7LMN - chains A and B; structure by X-ray diffraction, 2.01 A resolution.

# Chain A (and B)
Name: JTO light chain
Organism: Homo sapiens
Notes: chain B of this document is another copy of the same molecule, construct and numbering; everything in this record applies to it too
Amino-acid sequence (215 residues; each row starts with the number of its first residue; note: 4 numbers in that range are skipped by the numbering (no residue carries them; nothing is unmodelled there); a row labelled like 27A-27B holds insertion residues (27A, then the next letters in order)):
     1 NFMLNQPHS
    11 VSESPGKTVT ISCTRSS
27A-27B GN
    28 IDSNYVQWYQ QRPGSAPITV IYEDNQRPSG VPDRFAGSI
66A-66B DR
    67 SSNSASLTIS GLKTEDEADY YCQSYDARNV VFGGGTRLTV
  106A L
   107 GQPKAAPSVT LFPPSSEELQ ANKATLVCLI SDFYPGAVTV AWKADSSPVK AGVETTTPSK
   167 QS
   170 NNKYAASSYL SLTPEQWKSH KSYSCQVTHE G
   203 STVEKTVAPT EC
Disulfide bonds: Cys23-Cys88, Cys134-Cys194
Ligand contacts: NY3 (2-[7-(diethylamino)-4-methyl-2-oxidanylidene-chromen-3-yl]ethyl N-[[3-(1H-imidazol-5-yl)phenyl]methyl]carbamate): Tyr36, Gln38, Pro44, Tyr87, Val96, Val97, Phe98, Gly99
Reported in the primary citation:
  - binding site for NY3: Tyr49, Val96, Phe98

# Interface between chain A and chain B
Inter-chain disulfides: Cys214(A)-Cys214(B)
Pairs across the interface (62; chain A residue first):
  Tyr36(A) - Val96(B)  hydrophobic
  Tyr36(A) - Phe98(B)  hydrophobic
  Gln38(A) - Gln38(B)  hydrogen bond
  Gln38(A) - Tyr87(B)  hydrogen bond
  Ser42(A) - Tyr87(B)  hydrogen bond (backbone-side chain)
  Ala43(A) - Tyr87(B)  hydrophobic
  Ala43(A) - Gly99(B)
  Ala43(A) - Gly100(B)
  Pro44(A) - Tyr87(B)
  Pro44(A) - Phe98(B)
  Thr46(A) - Asn95(B)
  Thr46(A) - Val96(B)  hydrogen bond (side chain-backbone)
  Thr46(A) - Phe98(B)
  Tyr49(A) - Arg94(B)  hydrogen bond (side chain-backbone)
  Pro55(A) - Asn95(B)
  Tyr87(A) - Ala43(B)
  Tyr87(A) - Pro44(B)
  Phe98(A) - Tyr36(B)
  Thr116(A) - Glu124(B)
  Leu117(A) - Ser121(B)
  Phe118(A) - Phe118(B)  hydrophobic
  Phe118(A) - Pro119(B)
  Phe118(A) - Glu124(B)
  Phe118(A) - Thr131(B)
  Phe118(A) - Val133(B)  hydrophobic
  Pro119(A) - Phe118(B)
  Ser121(A) - Thr116(B)
  Ser121(A) - Leu117(B)
  Glu123(A) - Lys207(B)  salt bridge
  Glu124(A) - Thr116(B)
  Glu124(A) - Phe118(B)
  Lys129(A) - Ser114(B)
  Thr131(A) - Phe118(B)
  Thr131(A) - Leu135(B)
  Val133(A) - Phe118(B)  hydrophobic
  Val133(A) - Leu135(B)  hydrophobic
  Leu135(A) - Thr131(B)
  Leu135(A) - Val133(B)  hydrophobic
  Leu135(A) - Tyr178(B)  hydrophobic
  Ser137(A) - Tyr178(B)
  Glu160(A) - Gln167(B)  hydrogen bond
  Glu160(A) - Ser168(B)  hydrogen bond
  Thr161(A) - Gln167(B)  hydrogen bond (backbone-side chain)
  Thr162(A) - Ser165(B)
  Thr162(A) - Gln167(B)
  Thr162(A) - Ala174(B)
  Thr163(A) - Ser165(B)  hydrogen bond (backbone-side chain)
  Ser165(A) - Thr162(B)
  Ser165(A) - Thr163(B)  hydrogen bond (side chain-backbone)
  Gln167(A) - Glu160(B)  hydrogen bond
  Gln167(A) - Thr161(B)  hydrogen bond (side chain-backbone)
  Gln167(A) - Thr162(B)
  Gln167(A) - Tyr178(B)
  Ser168(A) - Glu160(B)  hydrogen bond
  Ala174(A) - Tyr178(B)
  Ser176(A) - Ser176(B)  hydrogen bond
  Tyr178(A) - Leu135(B)  hydrophobic
  Tyr178(A) - Ser137(B)
  Tyr178(A) - Gln167(B)
  Tyr178(A) - Ala174(B)
  Lys207(A) - Glu123(B)
  Cys214(A) - Cys214(B)  disulfide
Interface residues without a listed pair, chain A (43 interface residues in all): Gln34, Ile45, Glu50, Tyr91, Gly100, Ser114, Pro120, Ala175, Thr208
Interface residues without a listed pair, chain B (41 interface residues in all): Thr46, Tyr91, Ala93, Pro120, Lys129, Ala175

# Overview
The interface between chain A and chain B involves 43 residues on one side and 41 on the other, with 1
disulfide bond, 14 hydrogen bonds and 1 salt bridge. Polar pairs include Glu123(A)-Lys207(B),
Gln38(A)-Gln38(B) and Gln38(A)-Tyr87(B). Chain A binds compound NY3. The paper reports a binding site for NY3
at Tyr49(A), Val96(A) and Phe98(A).
Both chains are JTO light chain (Homo sapiens). Entry 7LMN (Structure of full-length human lambda-6A light
chain JTO in complex with stabilizer 26 [2-(7-(diethylamino)-4-methyl-2-oxo-2H-chromen-3-yl)ethyl
(3-(1H-imidazol-4-yl)benzyl)carbamate]) was determined by X-ray diffraction together with 7LMO, 7LMP, 7LMQ and
7LMR from the same study.
